PDB entry 1GLL | X-ray diffraction, 3.00 A resolution | chains Y and O

== Chain Y (and O) ==
Name: Glycerol kinase
From: Escherichia coli
Notes: EC 2.7.1.30; chain O of this document is another copy of the same molecule, construct and numbering; everything in this record applies to it too
UniProtKB: P0A6F3 (GLPK_ECOLI); numbering as in UniProt (aligned over 1-501)
Amino-acid sequence (501 residues; numbered 1 to 501; the number before each row is that of its first residue):
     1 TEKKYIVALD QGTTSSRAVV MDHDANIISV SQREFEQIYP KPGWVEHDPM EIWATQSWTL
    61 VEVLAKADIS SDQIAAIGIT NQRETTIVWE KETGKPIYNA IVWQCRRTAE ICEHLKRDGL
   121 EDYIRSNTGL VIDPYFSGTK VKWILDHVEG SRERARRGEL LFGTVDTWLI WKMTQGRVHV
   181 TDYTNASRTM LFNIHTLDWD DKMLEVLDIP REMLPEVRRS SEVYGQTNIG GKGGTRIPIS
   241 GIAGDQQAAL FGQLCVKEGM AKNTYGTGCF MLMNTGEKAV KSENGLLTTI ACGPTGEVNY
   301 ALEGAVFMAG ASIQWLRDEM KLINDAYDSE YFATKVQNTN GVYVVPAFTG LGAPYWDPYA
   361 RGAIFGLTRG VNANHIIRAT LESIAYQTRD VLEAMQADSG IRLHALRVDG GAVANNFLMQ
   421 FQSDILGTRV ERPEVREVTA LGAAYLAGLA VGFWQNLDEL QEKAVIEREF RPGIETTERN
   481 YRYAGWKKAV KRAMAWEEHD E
Not modelled in the structure: 1, 231-234, 500-501
Sequence notes: engineered mutation Trp58 (Ser in P0A6F3)
Curated features (UniProtKB/Swiss-Prot):
  - binding site (ADP): Thr14, Asn416
  - binding site (ATP): Thr14, Ser16
  - binding site (sn-glycerol 3-phosphate): Thr14
  - binding site (glycerol): Gln247
  - mutagenesis: Gly231 (G231D: Displays an increased enzymatic activity and a decreased allosteric regulation by FBP compared to wild-type ...)
Small-molecule neighbours: AMP-PCP (ACP; phosphomethylphosphonic acid adenylate ester): Gly12, Thr13, Thr14, Ser15, Gly266, Thr267, Gly310, Ala311, Ile313, Gln314, Ala326, Tyr327, Ser329, Leu381, Gly410, Gly411, Ala412, Asn415

== Chain Y / chain O interface ==
Residue-residue contacts - 59 pairs, chain Y then chain O:
  Tyr39(Y) with Arg369(O), hydrogen bond; Gly370(O)
  Gln104(Y) with Arg369(O)
  Ala311(Y) with Arg369(O), hydrogen bond (backbone-side chain)
  Gln314(Y) with Arg369(O)
  Trp315(Y) with Arg369(O); Val371(O), hydrogen bond (side chain-backbone)
  Glu319(Y) with Arg369(O); Val371(O); Asn372(O); Ala373(O)
  Met320(Y) with Leu322(O), hydrophobic; Asn372(O); Ala373(O)
  Leu322(Y) with Met320(O), hydrophobic
  Ala347(Y) with Leu367(O)
  Phe348(Y) with Leu367(O); Thr368(O), hydrogen bond (backbone-side chain); Arg369(O)
  Arg361(Y) with Gly366(O); Leu367(O)
  Gly362(Y) with Gly366(O), hydrogen bond (backbone-backbone); Leu367(O), hydrogen bond (backbone-backbone)
  Ala363(Y) with Ile364(O)
  Ile364(Y) with Ala363(O); Ile364(O), hydrogen bond (backbone-backbone); Leu367(O), hydrophobic
  Phe365(Y) with Trp496(O), hydrophobic
  Gly366(Y) with Arg361(O); Gly362(O); Trp496(O)
  Leu367(Y) with Ala347(O); Phe348(O); Arg361(O); Gly362(O), hydrogen bond (backbone-backbone); Ile364(O), hydrophobic
  Thr368(Y) with Phe348(O)
  Arg369(Y) with Ala311(O); Trp315(O); Glu319(O)
  Val371(Y) with Trp315(O), hydrogen bond (backbone-side chain); Glu319(O)
  Asn372(Y) with Glu319(O)
  Ala373(Y) with Glu319(O)
  Lys488(Y) with Trp496(O); Glu498(O), salt bridge
  Ala489(Y) with Trp496(O), hydrophobic
  Arg492(Y) with Arg492(O), hydrogen bond (side chain-backbone); Met494(O); Ala495(O), hydrogen bond (side chain-backbone); Trp496(O)
  Met494(Y) with Arg492(O), hydrogen bond (backbone-side chain)
  Ala495(Y) with Arg492(O), hydrogen bond (backbone-side chain)
  Trp496(Y) with Gly366(O); Gly485(O); Lys488(O); Ala489(O); Arg492(O)
  Glu498(Y) with Lys488(O), salt bridge
Interface residues without a listed pair, chain Y (36 interface residues in all): Gln37, Pro42, Gly43, Met308, Ile376, Gly485, Ala493
Interface residues without a listed pair, chain O (34 interface residues in all): Tyr39, Gln104, Asn340, Gly341, Tyr343, Phe365, Ile376

== Summary ==
36 residues of chain Y and 34 residues of chain O are in contact; the contacts include 13 hydrogen bonds and 2
salt bridges. Polar contacts include Lys488(Y)-Glu498(O), Tyr39(Y)-Arg369(O) and Ala311(Y)-Arg369(O). Bound to
chain Y: AMP-PCP.
Chain Y and chain O are both Glycerol kinase (Escherichia coli); the structure, Escherichia coli glycerol
kinase mutant with bound ATP analog showing substantial domain motion, was determined by X-ray diffraction,
deposited together with 1BWF.
